2ZOL - chains A and B of the 3 polymer chains in the assembly; structure by X-ray diffraction, 2.70 A resolution.

Chain A:
Name: H-2 class I histocompatibility antigen, D-B alpha chain
Source organism: Mus musculus
Notes: fragment: extracellular domain
UniProt: P01899 (HA11_MOUSE); residues 1-275 here correspond to UniProt positions 25-299 (UniProt number = residue number + 24)
Chain sequence (278 residues; each row starts with the number of its first residue):
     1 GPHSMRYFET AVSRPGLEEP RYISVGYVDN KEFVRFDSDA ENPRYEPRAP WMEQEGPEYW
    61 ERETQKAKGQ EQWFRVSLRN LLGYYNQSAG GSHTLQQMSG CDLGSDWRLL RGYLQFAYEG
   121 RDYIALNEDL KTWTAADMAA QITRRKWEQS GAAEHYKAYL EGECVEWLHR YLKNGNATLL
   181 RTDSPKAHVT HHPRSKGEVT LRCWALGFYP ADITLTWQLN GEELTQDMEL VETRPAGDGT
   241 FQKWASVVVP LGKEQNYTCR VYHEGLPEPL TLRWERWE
Unresolved in the structure: 1, 17-18, 218-227, 252-254, 275-278
Sequence notes: expression tag (276-278)
Cystine bridges: C101-C164, C203-C259

Chain B:
Name: Beta-2-microglobulin
Source organism: Mus musculus
UniProt: P01887 (B2MG_MOUSE); residues 1-99 here correspond to UniProt positions 21-119 (UniProt number = residue number + 20)
Chain sequence (100 residues; each row starts with the number of its first residue; numbering starts at 0):
     0 MIQKTPQIQV YSRHPPENGK PNILNCYVTQ FHPPHIEIQM LKNGKKIPKV EMSDMSFSKD
    60 WSFYILAHTE FTPTETDTYA CRVKHDSMAE PKTVYWDRDM
Unresolved in the structure: 0-1
Sequence notes: initiating methionine (0)
Cystine bridges: C25-C80

Chain A / chain B interface:
Residue-residue contacts - 52 pairs, chain A then chain B:
  F8(A) - F56(B)
  F8(A) - S57(B)
  E9(A) - F56(B)
  T10(A) - F56(B)
  T10(A) - F62(B)
  Y27(A) - S55(B)
  Y27(A) - Y63(B)  hydrogen bond
  R35(A) - D53(B)
  R35(A) - M54(B)  hydrogen bond (side chain-backbone)
  R35(A) - S55(B)  hydrogen bond
  R48(A) - D53(B)  salt bridge
  T94(A) - H31(B)
  T94(A) - P33(B)
  Q96(A) - F56(B)
  Q96(A) - W60(B)  hydrogen bond (side chain-backbone)
  Q96(A) - F62(B)
  Q97(A) - F56(B)
  M98(A) - F56(B)  hydrophobic
  M98(A) - K58(B)
  M98(A) - W60(B)  hydrophobic
  Q115(A) - W60(B)
  F116(A) - W60(B)
  A117(A) - W60(B)  hydrophobic
  E119(A) - H31(B)
  G120(A) - H31(B)  hydrogen bond (backbone-side chain)
  G120(A) - W60(B)
  D122(A) - W60(B)  hydrogen bond
  H192(A) - D98(B)  salt bridge
  R202(A) - D98(B)  hydrogen bond (side chain-backbone)
  R202(A) - M99(B)
  W204(A) - D98(B)
  W204(A) - M99(B)
  L206(A) - P14(B)  hydrophobic
  V231(A) - Q8(B)
  E232(A) - Q8(B)
  T233(A) - Y26(B)
  R234(A) - Q8(B)
  R234(A) - Y10(B)
  R234(A) - Y26(B)
  R234(A) - M99(B)  hydrogen bond (side chain-backbone)
  P235(A) - Y10(B)  hydrogen bond (backbone-side chain)
  P235(A) - N24(B)
  P235(A) - Y26(B)
  P235(A) - L65(B)  hydrophobic
  A236(A) - R12(B)  hydrogen bond (backbone-side chain)
  A236(A) - N24(B)  hydrogen bond (backbone-side chain)
  G237(A) - R12(B)  hydrogen bond (backbone-side chain)
  D238(A) - R12(B)
  Q242(A) - Y10(B)
  Q242(A) - S11(B)  hydrogen bond (side chain-backbone)
  Q242(A) - R12(B)  hydrogen bond (side chain-backbone)
  W244(A) - M99(B)  hydrogen bond (side chain-backbone)
Interface residues without a listed pair, chain A (32 interface residues in all): V12, V25
Interface residues without a listed pair, chain B (23 interface residues in all): H13, R97

Summary:
32 residues of chain A face 23 of chain B across their interface; the contacts include 15 hydrogen bonds and 2
salt bridges. Polar pairs include R48(A)-D53(B), H192(A)-D98(B) and Y27(A)-Y63(B).
Here chain A is H-2 class I histocompatibility antigen, D-B alpha chain and chain B is Beta-2-microglobulin,
both from Mus musculus. Entry 2ZOL (Crystal structure of H-2Db in complex with the W513S variant of JHMV
epitope S510) was determined by X-ray diffraction, deposited together with 2ZOK.
